PDB entry 9KEU | electron microscopy, 3.70 A resolution | chains H and M of the 12 polymer chains in the assembly

[Chain H]
Molecule: Non-template strand DNA of the promoter
Sequence (98 nucleotides; each row starts with the number of its first residue; numbers below 1 keep their minus sign (DC-20 is residue -20)):
   -20 CTCGTCGCCCAGAGTTCACCTTGGAGCCAGGGACGGTTCATTTGGGGTGC
    30 CGGAAACGGACGCGTACAGGCCGTATAATGGGAGCTGTCACGGATGCA
Unresolved in the structure: -20 to 0

[Chain M]
Name: Possible two component system response transcriptional positive regulator PhoP
Source organism: Mycobacterium tuberculosis H37Rv
UniProtKB: P71814 (P71814_MYCTU); residues 1-247 here = UniProt positions 1-247
Amino-acid sequence (247 residues; each row starts with the number of its first residue):
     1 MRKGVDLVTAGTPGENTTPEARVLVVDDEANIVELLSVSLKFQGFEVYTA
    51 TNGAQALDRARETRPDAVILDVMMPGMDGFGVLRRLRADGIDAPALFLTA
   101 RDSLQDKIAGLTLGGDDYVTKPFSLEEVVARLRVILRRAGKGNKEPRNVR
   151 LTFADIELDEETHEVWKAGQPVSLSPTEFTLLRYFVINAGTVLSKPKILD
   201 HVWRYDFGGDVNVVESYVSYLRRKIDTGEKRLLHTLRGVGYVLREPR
Unresolved in the structure: 1-148

[How chain H and chain M interact]
Residue-residue contacts - 11 pairs, chain H then chain M:
  DC13(H) - Ser175(M)  hydrogen bond to the phosphate
  DG14(H) - Pro176(M)  phosphate contact
  DG14(H) - Thr177(M)  phosphate contact
  DG15(H) - Trp203(M)  phosphate contact
  DG15(H) - Val213(M)  phosphate contact
  DT16(H) - Gly209(M)  phosphate contact
  DT16(H) - Asp210(M)  hydrogen bond to the phosphate
  DT16(H) - Val213(M)  phosphate contact
  DT16(H) - Ser216(M)  base contact
  DT17(H) - Asp210(M)  phosphate contact
  DT17(H) - Asn212(M)  hydrogen bond to the base
Also at the interface, not in a pair above, chain H (6 interface residues in all): DC18
Also at the interface, not in a pair above, chain M (11 interface residues in all): Glu178, Phe207

[Overview]
6 residues of chain H face 11 of chain M across their interface, with 3 hydrogen bonds. Polar pairs include
DT17(H)-Asn212(M), DC13(H)-Ser175(M) and DT16(H)-Asp210(M).
Here chain H is Non-template strand DNA of the promoter and chain M is Possible two component system response
transcriptional positive regulator PhoP (Mycobacterium tuberculosis H37Rv). Entry 9KEU (Cryo-EM structure of
Mycobacterium tuberculosis transcription activation complex with four PhoP molecules (composite map)) was
determined by electron microscopy together with 9JI2, 9KET and 9KEV from the same study.
